PDB entry 7L2R | electron microscopy, 3.30 A resolution | chains A and B of the 6 polymer chains in the assembly

# Chain A (and B)
Protein: Transient receptor potential cation channel subfamily V member 1
Source organism: Rattus norvegicus
Notes: chain B of this document is another copy of the same molecule, construct and numbering; everything in this record applies to it too
UniProt: O35433 (TRPV1_RAT); numbering as in UniProt; present here: 110-603, 627-764
Amino-acid sequence (637 residues; each row starts with the number of its first residue; note: 23 numbers in that range are skipped by the numbering (no residue carries them; nothing is unmodelled there)):
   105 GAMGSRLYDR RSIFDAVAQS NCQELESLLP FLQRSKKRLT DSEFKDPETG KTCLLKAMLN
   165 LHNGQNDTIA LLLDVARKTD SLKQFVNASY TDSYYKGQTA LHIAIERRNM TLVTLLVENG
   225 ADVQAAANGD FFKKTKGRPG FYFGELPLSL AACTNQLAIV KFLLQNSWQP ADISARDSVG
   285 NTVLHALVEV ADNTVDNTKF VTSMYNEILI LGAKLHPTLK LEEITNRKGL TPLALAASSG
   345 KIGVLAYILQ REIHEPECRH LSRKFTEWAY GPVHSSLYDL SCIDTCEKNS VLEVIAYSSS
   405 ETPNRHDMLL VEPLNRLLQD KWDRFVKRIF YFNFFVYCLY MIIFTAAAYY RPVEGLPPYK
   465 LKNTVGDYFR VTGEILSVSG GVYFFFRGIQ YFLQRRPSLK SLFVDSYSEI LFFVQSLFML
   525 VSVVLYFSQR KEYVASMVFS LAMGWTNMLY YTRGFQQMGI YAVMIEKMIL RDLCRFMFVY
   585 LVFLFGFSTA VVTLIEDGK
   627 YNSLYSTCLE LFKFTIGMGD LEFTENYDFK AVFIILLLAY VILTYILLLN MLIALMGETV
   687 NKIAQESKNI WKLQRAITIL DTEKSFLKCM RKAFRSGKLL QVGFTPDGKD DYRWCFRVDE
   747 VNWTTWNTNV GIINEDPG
Not modelled in the structure: 105-113, 752-764 (chain B: 105-114, 752-764)
Sequence notes: expression tag (105-109)
Metal / ion sites: Na+: G643 (shared with G643(B) of chain B; 1 residue of chain C; 1 residue of chain D)
Ligand contacts:
  - 65I ((9R,12R)-15-amino-12-hydroxy-6,12-dioxo-7,11,13-trioxa-12lambda~5~-phosphapentadecan-9-yl undecanoate): M581, L585, L588, F589, S629, L630, Y631, C634, L635, F638
  - XJ7 ((2S)-1-(butanoyloxy)-3-{[(R)-hydroxy{[(1r,2R,3S,4S,5R,6S)-2,3,4,5,6-pentahydroxycyclohexyl]oxy}phosphoryl]oxy}propan-2-yl tridecanoate): R409, D509, S510, Y511, S512, L515, A546, M547, T550, N551, L553, Y554, R557, E570, I573, I696, Q700, I703
Swiss-Prot annotation at these positions:
  - region: E684 to F712 (AD)
  - motif: G643 to D646 (Selectivity filter)
  - binding site (ATP): R115, K155, K160, N164, Y199 to Q202, E210, R211
  - binding site (resiniferatoxin): Y511, S512, T550, R557
  - binding site (Na(+)): G643
  - binding site (Ca(2+)): D646
  - modified residue: S116 (Phosphoserine), T144 (Phosphothreonine), T370 (Phosphothreonine), S502 (Phosphoserine), T704 (Phosphothreonine)
  - mutagenesis: R114 (R114E: Abolishes capsaicin-evoked current and binding to resiniferatoxin; Abolishes sensitivity to acid), R115 (R115D: Abolishes capsaicin-evoked current and binding to resiniferatoxin), S116 (S116A: Abolishes phosphorylation by PKCM and enhances channel response to capsaicin by PKCM), K155 (K155A: Abolishes ATP binding. Abolishes CALM binding. Impairs normal desensitization by repeated exposure to capsaicin), K160 (K160A: Abolishes ATP binding. Abolishes CALM binding), Y199 (Y199A: Strongly reduces affinity for ATP; when associated with A-202), Q202 (Q202A: Strongly reduces affinity for ATP; when associated with A-199), S502 (S502A: Largely reduces PMA enhancement of capsaicin-evoked currents, but no effect on direct activation by PMA. Loss of activation by capsaicin and loss of vanilloid binding ...), Y511 (Y511A: Loss of sensitivity to capsaicin), M547 (M547L: Reduces binding to resiniferatoxin), T550 (T550I: Reduces sensitivity to capsaicin 10-fold; no effect on sensitivity to resiniferatoxin. Reduces binding to resiniferatoxin), E636 (E636K: Abolishes channel activity. Restored channel activity; when associated with E-639; E636Q: Slight modification of pore attributes), 7 further mutagenesis entries in UniProt
Reported in the primary citation:
  - Na+ coordination: G643
  - conformationally variable residues (side-chain flip): M644, G645

# Interface between chain A and chain B
Pairs across the interface - 62 pairs, chain A then chain B:
  E210(A) with Y374(B), hydrogen bond
  R212(A) with T751(B), hydrogen bond (side chain-backbone)
  F235(A) with Y374(B), hydrophobic
  F236(A) with Y374(B)
  P243(A) with D745(B)
  F245(A) with Y374(B), hydrophobic; P376(B), hydrophobic
  F247(A) with Y374(B)
  D300(A) with T750(B)
  N301(A) with W749(B)
  F304(A) with W749(B)
  R579(A) with Q561(B); M562(B); Y565(B)
  F582(A) with M562(B), hydrophobic
  V583(A) with M562(B), hydrophobic; Y565(B), hydrophobic
  V586(A) with W549(B)
  F587(A) with T550(B)
  F589(A) with W549(B), hydrophobic
  G590(A) with W549(B)
  T593(A) with T449(B); W549(B)
  A594(A) with V542(B); A546(B), hydrophobic
  V596(A) with Y453(B), hydrophobic
  T597(A) with A452(B); R455(B), hydrogen bond (backbone-side chain)
  L598(A) with R455(B), hydrogen bond (backbone-side chain); V538(B), hydrophobic
  E600(A) with Y453(B); R455(B)
  G643(A) with G643(B)
  G645(A) with M644(B)
  L647(A) with K639(B), hydrogen bond (backbone-side chain); I642(B), hydrophobic; M644(B), hydrophobic
  F655(A) with K535(B)
  I660(A) with Y631(B)
  L662(A) with F543(B), hydrophobic
  L664(A) with F638(B), hydrophobic
  V667(A) with I642(B), hydrophobic
  Y671(A) with I642(B), hydrophobic
  I672(A) with L577(B), hydrophobic; L678(B), hydrophobic
  L673(A) with M572(B), hydrophobic; I573(B), hydrophobic; M682(B)
  N676(A) with L678(B); I679(B); M682(B)
  M677(A) with Y565(B), hydrophobic; M568(B), hydrophobic; I569(B), hydrophobic; M682(B)
  I679(A) with I679(B), hydrophobic
  A680(A) with M682(B); V686(B), hydrophobic
  L681(A) with Y565(B), hydrophobic; M568(B), hydrophobic
  E684(A) with V686(B); N687(B)
Other interface residues (no listed pair), chain A (54 interface residues in all): Q202, G244, C257, V294, D296, F580, F591, N628, S629, L630, D646, V658, I661, L674
Other interface residues (no listed pair), chain B (47 interface residues in all): W372, V377, V457, A539, M541, L545, M552, L553, L635, T641, G683

# Summary
54 residues of chain A and 47 residues of chain B are in contact, with 5 hydrogen bonds. Polar pairs include
E210(A)-Y374(B), R212(A)-T751(B) and T597(A)-R455(B). Chain A binds compound XJ7 and compound 65I. From the
paper: Na+ coordination by G643(A); conformational variability at M644(A) and G645(A).
Chain A and chain B are both Transient receptor potential cation channel subfamily V member 1 (Rattus
norvegicus); the structure, Cryo-EM structure of DkTx-bound minimal TRPV1 at the pre-open state, was
determined by electron microscopy (same publication as 7L2M, 7L2T and 7L2U).
